7VVK - chains A and N of the 6 polymer chains in the assembly; structure by electron microscopy, 3.30 A resolution.

# Chain A
Protein: Guanine nucleotide-binding protein G(s) subunit alpha isoforms short
Organism: Homo sapiens
UniProt: P63092 (GNAS2_HUMAN); aligned to UniProt positions 5-384 over residues 5-384 (the alignment contains insertions or deletions, so no single offset holds)
Sequence (380 residues; each row starts with the number of its first residue):
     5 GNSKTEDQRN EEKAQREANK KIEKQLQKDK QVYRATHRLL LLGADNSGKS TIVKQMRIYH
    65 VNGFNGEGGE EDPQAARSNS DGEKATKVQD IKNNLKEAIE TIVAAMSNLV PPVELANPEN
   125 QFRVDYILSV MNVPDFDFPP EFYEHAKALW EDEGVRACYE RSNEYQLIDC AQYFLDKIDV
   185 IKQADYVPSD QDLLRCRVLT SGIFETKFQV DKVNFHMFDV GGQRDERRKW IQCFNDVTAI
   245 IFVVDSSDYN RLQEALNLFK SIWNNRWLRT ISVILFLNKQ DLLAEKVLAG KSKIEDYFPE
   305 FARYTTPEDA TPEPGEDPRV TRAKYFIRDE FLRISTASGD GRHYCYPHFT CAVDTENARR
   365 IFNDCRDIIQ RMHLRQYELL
Disordered / not traced: 5-11, 63-205
Construct notes: engineered mutation Asp49 (Gly in P63092), Asn50 (Glu in P63092), Tyr63 (Leu in P63092), Asp249 (Ala in P63092), Asp252 (Ser in P63092), Ala362 (Ile372 in P63092), Ile365 (Val375 in P63092)

# Chain N
Protein: nanobody Nb35
Notes: antibody fragment or engineered binder
Sequence (137 residues; numbered -1 to 135; the number before each row is that of its first residue; numbers below 1 keep their minus sign (Met-1 is residue -1)):
    -1 MGQVQLQESG GGLVQPGGSL RLSCAASGFT FSNYKMNWVR QAPGKGLEWV SDISQSGASI
    59 SYTGSVKGRF TISRDNAKNT LYLQMNSLKP EDTAVYYCAR CPAPFTRDCF DVTSTTYAYR
   119 GQGTQVTVSS LHHHHHH
Disordered / not traced: -1 to 0, 129-135
Cystine bridges: Cys22-Cys96, Cys99-Cys107

# How chain A and chain N interact
Residue-residue contacts (31; chain A residue first):
  Arg228(A) - Thr114(N)
  Asp229(A) - Asp109(N)
  Asp229(A) - Ser112(N)  hydrogen bond (backbone-side chain)
  Asp229(A) - Thr113(N)  hydrogen bond (side chain-backbone)
  Glu230(A) - Asp109(N)
  Glu230(A) - Ser112(N)
  Glu230(A) - Thr114(N)
  Arg231(A) - Asp109(N)  hydrogen bond (backbone-side chain)
  Arg232(A) - Pro100(N)
  Arg232(A) - Phe108(N)
  Arg232(A) - Asp109(N)  salt bridge
  Arg232(A) - Tyr115(N)
  Arg232(A) - Tyr117(N)
  Asn254(A) - Glu46(N)
  Gln257(A) - Trp47(N)
  Gln257(A) - Thr61(N)
  Asn261(A) - Trp47(N)
  Leu262(A) - Phe108(N)  hydrophobic
  Ser265(A) - Asp106(N)
  Ser265(A) - Cys107(N)
  Ser265(A) - Phe108(N)
  Ile266(A) - Phe108(N)
  Asn268(A) - Asp106(N)
  Asn269(A) - Asp106(N)
  Arg270(A) - Asp106(N)
  Tyr301(A) - Thr61(N)
  Tyr301(A) - Gly62(N)
  Tyr301(A) - Ser63(N)  hydrogen bond (backbone-backbone)
  Pro303(A) - Gly62(N)
  Pro303(A) - Lys65(N)
  Glu304(A) - Lys65(N)
Interface residues without a listed pair, chain A (19 interface residues in all): Glu258, Asp300
Interface residues without a listed pair, chain N (20 interface residues in all): Lys43, Leu45, Thr104, Arg105

# In short
19 residues of chain A face 20 of chain N across their interface; the contacts include 4 hydrogen bonds and 1
salt bridge. Among the polar pairs are Arg232(A)-Asp109(N), Asp229(A)-Ser112(N) and Asp229(A)-Thr113(N).
Here chain A is Guanine nucleotide-binding protein G(s) subunit alpha isoforms short (Homo sapiens) and chain
N is nanobody Nb35. Entry 7VVK (PTH-bound human PTH1R in complex with Gs (class1)) was determined by electron
microscopy together with 7VVJ, 7VVL, 7VVM, 7VVN and 7VVO from the same study.
